PDB entry 6SCI | X-ray diffraction, 1.95 A resolution | chains A and B

# Chain A (and B)
Name: Aldehyde-alcohol dehydrogenase
Organism: Escherichia coli (strain K12)
Notes: EC 1.1.1.1, 1.2.1.10; chain B of this document is another copy of the same molecule, construct and numbering; everything in this record applies to it too
Reference sequence: P0A9Q7 (ADHE_ECOLI); residue numbers follow UniProt; this construct covers 451-891
Sequence (455 residues; numbered 449 to 903; the number before each row is that of its first residue):
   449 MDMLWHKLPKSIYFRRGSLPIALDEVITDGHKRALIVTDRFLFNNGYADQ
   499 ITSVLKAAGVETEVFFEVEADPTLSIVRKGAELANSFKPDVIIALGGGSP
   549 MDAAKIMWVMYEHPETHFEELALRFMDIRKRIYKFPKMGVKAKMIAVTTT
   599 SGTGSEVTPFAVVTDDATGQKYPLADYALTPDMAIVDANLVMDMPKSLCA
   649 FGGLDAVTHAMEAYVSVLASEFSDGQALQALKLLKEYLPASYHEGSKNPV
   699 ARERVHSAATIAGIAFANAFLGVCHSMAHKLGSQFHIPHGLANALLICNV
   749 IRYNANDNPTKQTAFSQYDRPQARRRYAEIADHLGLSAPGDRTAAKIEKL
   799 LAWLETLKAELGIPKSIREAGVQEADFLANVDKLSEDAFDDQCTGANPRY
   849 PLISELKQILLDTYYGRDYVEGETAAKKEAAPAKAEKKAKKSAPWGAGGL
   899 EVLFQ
Disordered / not traced: 449-450, 755-769, 870-903 (chain B: 449-450, 580-581, 755-769, 870-903)
Construct notes: initiating methionine (449); cloning artifact (450); expression tag (892-903)
Swiss-Prot annotation at these positions:
  - binding site (NAD(+)): Asp487, Asp519, Gly546 to Asp550, Val610, Lys619
  - binding site (Fe cation): Asp653, His657, His723, His737
  - mutagenesis: Glu568 (E568K: Partially restores protein stability and resistance to MCO damage; when associated with T-267), Phe670 (F670A/E/V: Disrupts spirosome formation. Affects the forward activity of ALDH)
Metal / ion sites: Fe ion: Asp653, His657, His723, His737
What the authors report for this chain:
  - Fe ion coordination: Asp653, His657, His723, His737
  - specificity-determining residues: Asp487 (proposed by the authors, not directly observed)

# Interface between chain A and chain B
Contacting residue pairs - 74 pairs, chain A then chain B:
  Met451(A) - Tyr461(B)  hydrophobic
  Met451(A) - Phe462(B)
  Met451(A) - Ser466(B)
  Met451(A) - Ile469(B)  hydrophobic
  Leu452(A) - Tyr461(B)
  Leu452(A) - Phe462(B)  hydrogen bond (backbone-backbone)
  Leu452(A) - Arg463(B)
  Trp453(A) - Ile460(B)
  Trp453(A) - Tyr461(B)  hydrophobic
  Trp453(A) - Phe462(B)
  His454(A) - Lys458(B)
  His454(A) - Ser459(B)
  His454(A) - Ile460(B)  hydrogen bond (backbone-backbone)
  His454(A) - Phe462(B)
  Lys455(A) - Lys458(B)
  Lys455(A) - Ser459(B)  hydrogen bond
  Lys455(A) - Tyr461(B)  hydrogen bond
  Leu456(A) - Lys458(B)
  Lys458(A) - His454(B)
  Lys458(A) - Lys455(B)
  Lys458(A) - Leu456(B)  hydrogen bond (backbone-backbone)
  Ser459(A) - His454(B)
  Ser459(A) - Lys455(B)
  Ile460(A) - Trp453(B)
  Ile460(A) - His454(B)  hydrogen bond (backbone-backbone)
  Ile460(A) - Phe670(B)  hydrophobic
  Tyr461(A) - Met451(B)  hydrophobic
  Tyr461(A) - Leu452(B)
  Tyr461(A) - Trp453(B)  hydrophobic
  Tyr461(A) - Lys455(B)  hydrogen bond
  Phe462(A) - Met451(B)
  Phe462(A) - Leu452(B)  hydrogen bond (backbone-backbone)
  Phe462(A) - Trp453(B)
  Phe462(A) - His454(B)
  Phe462(A) - Ser668(B)
  Phe462(A) - Glu669(B)
  Phe462(A) - Phe670(B)  hydrophobic
  Arg463(A) - Leu452(B)
  Arg463(A) - Glu669(B)  salt bridge
  Ser466(A) - Met451(B)
  Ile469(A) - Met451(B)  hydrophobic
  Ile469(A) - Lys578(B)  hydrogen bond (backbone-side chain)
  Ala470(A) - Met451(B)
  Asp472(A) - Lys578(B)  salt bridge
  Glu473(A) - Lys455(B)  salt bridge
  Glu473(A) - Lys582(B)
  Thr476(A) - Lys582(B)  hydrogen bond
  Asp477(A) - Lys582(B)  salt bridge
  Ser668(A) - Phe462(B)
  Glu669(A) - Phe462(B)
  Glu669(A) - Arg463(B)  salt bridge
  Glu669(A) - Gln677(B)  hydrogen bond (backbone-side chain)
  Glu669(A) - Ser705(B)  hydrogen bond
  Glu669(A) - Ile709(B)
  Phe670(A) - Ile460(B)  hydrophobic
  Phe670(A) - Phe462(B)  hydrophobic
  Phe670(A) - Gln674(B)  hydrogen bond (backbone-side chain)
  Phe670(A) - Ser705(B)
  Phe670(A) - Thr708(B)
  Phe670(A) - Ile709(B)  hydrophobic
  Phe670(A) - Ile712(B)  hydrophobic
  Asp672(A) - Gln677(B)
  Gln674(A) - Phe670(B)  hydrogen bond (side chain-backbone)
  Gln674(A) - Gln674(B)
  Gln677(A) - Glu669(B)  hydrogen bond (side chain-backbone)
  Gln677(A) - Asp672(B)
  Leu681(A) - Glu669(B)
  Ser705(A) - Glu669(B)  hydrogen bond
  Ser705(A) - Phe670(B)
  Thr708(A) - Phe670(B)
  Ile709(A) - Glu669(B)
  Ile709(A) - Phe670(B)  hydrophobic
  Ile712(A) - Phe670(B)  hydrophobic
  His781(A) - His781(B)
Also at the interface, not in a pair above, chain A (34 interface residues in all): Lys582, Gly673, Pro787
Also at the interface, not in a pair above, chain B (33 interface residues in all): Ala470, Glu473, Thr476, Gly673, Leu681, Pro787

# In short
The interface between chain A and chain B involves 34 residues on one side and 33 on the other, with 16
hydrogen bonds and 5 salt bridges. Polar contacts include Arg463(A)-Glu669(B), Asp472(A)-Lys578(B) and
Glu473(A)-Lys455(B). The paper reports Fe ion coordination by Asp653(A), His657(A) and His723(A) among others;
the specificity determinant Asp487(A).
Chain A and chain B are both Aldehyde-alcohol dehydrogenase (Escherichia coli (strain K12)); the structure,
Structure of AdhE form 1, was determined by X-ray diffraction together with 6SCG from the same study.
